3KFI - chain A; structure by X-ray diffraction, 1.42 A resolution.

Chain A:
Protein: Major urinary protein 4
Organism: Mus musculus
Reference sequence: P11590 (MUP4_MOUSE); residues 1-162 here correspond to UniProt positions 17-178 (UniProt number = residue number + 16)
Chain sequence (162 residues; row label = number of the first residue in the row):
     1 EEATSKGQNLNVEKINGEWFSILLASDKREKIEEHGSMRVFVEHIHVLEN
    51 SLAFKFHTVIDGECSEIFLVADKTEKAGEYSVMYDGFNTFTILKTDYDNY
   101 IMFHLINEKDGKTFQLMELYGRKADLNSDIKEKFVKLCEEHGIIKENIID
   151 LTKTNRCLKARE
Disordered / not traced: 1-9, 162
Disulfide bonds: C64-C157
Residues lining bound ligands: 2,5-dimethylpyrazine (25R): M38, F54, F56, L69, V82, Y84, F90, F103, L105, L116, E118, Y120
What the authors report for this chain:
  - binding site for 2,5-dimethylpyrazine: F56, Y84, F103, L105, E118
  - specificity-determining residues: F54, F103, E118 (proposed by the authors, not directly observed)

In short:
Chain A binds 2,5-dimethylpyrazine. From the paper: a binding site for 2,5-dimethylpyrazine at F56, Y84 and
F103 among others; specificity determinants F54, F103 and E118.
Chain A is Major urinary protein 4 (Mus musculus); the structure, Major mouse urinary protein IV complexed
with 2,5-dimethylpyrazine, was determined by X-ray diffraction (same publication as 3KFF, 3KFG and 3KFH).
